PDB entry 8SQN | electron microscopy, 3.89 A resolution | chains A and L of the 9 polymer chains in the assembly

== Chain A ==
Molecule: DuD1MoD2 chimeric MXRA8
Source organism: Anas platyrhynchos
Chain sequence (265 residues; each row starts with the number of its first residue):
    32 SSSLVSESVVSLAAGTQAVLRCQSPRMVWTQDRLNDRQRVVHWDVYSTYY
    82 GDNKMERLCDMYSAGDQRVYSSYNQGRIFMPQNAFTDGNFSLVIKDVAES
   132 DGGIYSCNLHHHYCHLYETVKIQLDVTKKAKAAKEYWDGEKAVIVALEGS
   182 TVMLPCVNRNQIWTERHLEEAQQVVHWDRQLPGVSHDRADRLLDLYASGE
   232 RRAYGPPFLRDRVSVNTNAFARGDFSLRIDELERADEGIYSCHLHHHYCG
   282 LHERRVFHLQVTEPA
Residues lining bound ligands: N-acetylglucosamine (NAG; 2-acetamido-2-deoxy-beta-D-glucopyranose): Asn120, Ser122, Val124, Met184, Val188, Arg190
From the paper describing this entry:
  - post-translational modification sites: Asn120
  - mutagenesis - N66R: increased expression

== Chain L ==
Molecule: E2 envelope glycoprotein
Source organism: Western equine encephalitis virus
UniProtKB: Q1W679 (Q1W679_WEEV); residues 5-419 here correspond to UniProt positions 321-735 (UniProt number = residue number + 316)
Chain sequence (415 residues; each row starts with the number of its first residue):
     5 ITDDFTLTSPYLGFCPYCRHSAPCFSPIKIENVWDESDDGSIRIQVSAQF
    55 GYNQAGTADVTKFRYMSYDHDHDIKEDSMEKLAISTSGPCRRLGHKGYFL
   105 LAQCPPGDSVTVSITSGASENSCTVEKKIRRKFVGREEYLFPPVHGKLVK
   155 CHVYDHLKETSAGYITMHRPGPHAYKSYLEEASGEVYIKPPSGKNVTYEC
   205 KCGDYSTGIVSTRTKMNGCTKAKQCIAYKRDQTKWVFNSPDLIRHTDHSV
   255 QGKLHIPFRLTPTVCPVPLAHTPTVTKWFKGITLHLTATRPTLLTTRKLG
   305 LRADATAEWITGTTSRNFSVGREGLEYVWGNHEPVRVWAQESAPGDPHGW
   355 PHEIIIHYYHRHPVYTVIVLCGVALAILVGTASSAACIAKARRDCLTPYA
   405 LAPNATVPTALAVLC
Disulfide bonds: Cys19-Cys127, Cys22-Cys28, Cys94-Cys108, Cys155-Cys269, Cys204-Cys229, Cys206-Cys223
Covalent attachments: N-acetylglucosamine (NAG) linked to Asn199

== Chain A / chain L interface ==
Pairs across the interface (14):
  Asp63(A) - Ser165(L)  hydrogen bond
  Arg64(A) - Asp159(L)
  Arg64(A) - Leu161(L)
  Leu65(A) - Arg263(L)
  Leu65(A) - Leu264(L)
  Leu65(A) - Thr265(L)
  Asn66(A) - Thr265(L)  hydrogen bond
  Asn66(A) - Pro266(L)  hydrogen bond (side chain-backbone)
  Asn66(A) - Thr267(L)  hydrogen bond
  Ala95(A) - Lys154(L)  hydrogen bond (backbone-side chain)
  Ala95(A) - Val268(L)  hydrophobic
  Gly96(A) - Lys154(L)
  Thr117(A) - Leu152(L)
  Glu201(A) - Leu161(L)
Interface residues without a listed pair, chain A (10 interface residues in all): Glu196, Ser229
Interface residues without a listed pair, chain L (13 interface residues in all): His160, Glu163

== Summary ==
10 residues of chain A and 13 residues of chain L are in contact, with 5 hydrogen bonds. Polar contacts
include Asp63(A)-Ser165(L), Asn66(A)-Thr265(L) and Asn66(A)-Pro266(L). Ligands of chain A:
N-acetylglucosamine. N-acetylglucosamine is covalently linked to Asn199(L). The paper reports that N66R of
chain A increases expression; a modification site at Asn120(A).
Here chain A is DuD1MoD2 chimeric MXRA8 (Anas platyrhynchos) and chain L is E2 envelope glycoprotein (Western
equine encephalitis virus). Entry 8SQN (CryoEM structure of Western equine encephalitis virus VLP in complex
with the chimeric Du-D1-Mo-D2 MXRA8 receptor) was determined by electron microscopy, deposited together with
8DAN and 8DAQ.
